PDB entry 7L49 | electron microscopy, 3.10 A resolution | chains B and D of the 6 polymer chains in the assembly

== Chain B ==
Molecule: Cas12f1
Chain sequence (529 residues; row label = number of the first residue in the row):
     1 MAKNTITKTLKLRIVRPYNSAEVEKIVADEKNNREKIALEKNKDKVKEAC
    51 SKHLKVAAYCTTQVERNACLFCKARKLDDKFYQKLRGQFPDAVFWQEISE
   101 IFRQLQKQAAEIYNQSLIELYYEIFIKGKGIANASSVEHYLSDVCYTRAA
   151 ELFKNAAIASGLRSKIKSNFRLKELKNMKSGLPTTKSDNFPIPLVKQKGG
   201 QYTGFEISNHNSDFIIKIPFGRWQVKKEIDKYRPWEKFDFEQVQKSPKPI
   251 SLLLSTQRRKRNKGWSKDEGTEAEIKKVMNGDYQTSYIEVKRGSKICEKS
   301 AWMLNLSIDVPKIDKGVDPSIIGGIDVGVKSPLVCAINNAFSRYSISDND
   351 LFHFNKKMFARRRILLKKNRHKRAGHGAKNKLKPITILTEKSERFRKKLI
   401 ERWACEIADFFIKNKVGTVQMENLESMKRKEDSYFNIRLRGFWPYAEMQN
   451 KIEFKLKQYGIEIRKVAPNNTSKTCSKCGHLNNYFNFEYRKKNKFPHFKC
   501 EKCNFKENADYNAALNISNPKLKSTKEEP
Unresolved in the structure: 1-6, 526-529
Metal / ion sites: Zn2+: Cys-478, Cys-500
From the paper describing this entry:
  - mutagenesis - I118G, Y121G, Y122G, Y146A, L182G, K196A, Y202A, R396A, F487A: decreased catalytic activity
  - mutagenesis - Y121E/Y122E, Y121G/Y122G, S142A, R163A, Q197A: abolished catalytic activity
  - binding site for NTS (chain D): His-139, Ser-142, Tyr-146, Arg-163, Lys-196
  - binding site for TS: Gln-197, Tyr-202, Arg-343, Arg-396
  - binding site for sgRNA: Phe-341
  - catalytic residues: Asp-326, Glu-422, Arg-490, Asp-510
  - binding site for Substrate: Met-427, Phe-487, Arg-490

== Chain D ==
Molecule: NTS
Sequence (60 nucleotides; each row starts with the number of its first residue):
     1 GCACCTTACGTATTTAAGTTGACCCAACGTCGCCGGCGTGCACAATCTAG
    51 ATGCATCAGC
Unresolved in the structure: 1-6, 28-60

== How chain B and chain D interact ==
Pairs across the interface (29; chain B residue first):
  Arg-13(B) / DA27(D)  hydrogen bond to the base
  Val-15(B) / DA26(D)  sugar contact
  Val-15(B) / DA27(D)  base contact
  Arg-16(B) / DA26(D)  sugar contact
  Arg-16(B) / DA27(D)  salt bridge to the phosphate
  Lys-31(B) / DA27(D)  salt bridge to the phosphate
  Lys-76(B) / DA27(D)  hydrogen bond to the phosphate
  Tyr-82(B) / DA26(D)  stacking on the base
  Phe-94(B) / DA26(D)  base contact
  Trp-95(B) / DC25(D)  base contact
  Trp-95(B) / DA26(D)  base contact
  Gln-96(B) / DC25(D)  base contact
  Arg-103(B) / DA22(D)  sugar contact
  Arg-103(B) / DC23(D)  sugar contact
  Lys-107(B) / DG21(D)  hydrogen bond to the phosphate
  Lys-107(B) / DA22(D)  salt bridge to the phosphate
  Asp-213(B) / DA27(D)  hydrogen bond to the base
  Lys-231(B) / DT20(D)  sugar contact
  Tyr-232(B) / DT19(D)  stacking on the base
  Tyr-232(B) / DT20(D)  sugar contact
  Pro-234(B) / DT20(D)  phosphate contact
  Pro-234(B) / DG21(D)  base contact
  Trp-235(B) / DG21(D)  base contact
  Lys-237(B) / DG21(D)  hydrogen bond to the base
  Lys-237(B) / DA22(D)  base contact
  Ser-255(B) / DA27(D)  base contact
  Gln-257(B) / DA27(D)  base contact
  Trp-265(B) / DA27(D)  base contact
  Ser-300(B) / DC24(D)  phosphate contact
Also at the interface, not in a pair above, chain B (23 interface residues in all): Ser-99, Ile-229

== Overview ==
Chain B and chain D form an interface of 23 and 9 residues respectively, with 5 hydrogen bonds, 3 salt bridges
and 2 aromatic stacking contacts. Polar pairs include Arg-13(B)/DA27(D), Asp-213(B)/DA27(D) and
Lys-237(B)/DG21(D). From the paper: catalytic residues Asp-326(B), Glu-422(B) and Arg-490(B) among others;
I118G, Y121G and Y122G of chain B, among others, reduce catalytic activity; 14 substitutions were tested in
all.
Chain B is Cas12f1 and chain D is NTS; the structure, Cryo-EM structure of CRISPR-Cas12f Ternary Complex, was
determined by electron microscopy (same publication as 7L48).
